Entry 3WEX (X-ray diffraction, 2.40 A resolution); this record covers chains A and B.

[Chain A]
Name: MHC class II antigen
From: Homo sapiens
Notes: fragment: extracellular domain
UniProt: I2G9G1 (I2G9G1_HUMAN); residues 1-181 here correspond to UniProt positions 32-212 (UniProt number = residue number + 31)
Chain sequence (193 residues; row label = number of the first residue in the row):
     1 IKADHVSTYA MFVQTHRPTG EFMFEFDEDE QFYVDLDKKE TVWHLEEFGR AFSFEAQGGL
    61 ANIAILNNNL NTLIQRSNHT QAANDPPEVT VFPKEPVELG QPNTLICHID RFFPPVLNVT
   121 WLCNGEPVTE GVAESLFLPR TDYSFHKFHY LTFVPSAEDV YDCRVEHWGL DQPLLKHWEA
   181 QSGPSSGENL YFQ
Disordered / not traced: 182-193
Construct notes: expression tag (182-193)
Disulfide bonds: Cys107-Cys163
Covalent attachments: N-acetylglucosamine (NAG) linked to Asn118
What the authors report for this chain:
  - post-translational modification sites: Asn118
  - binding site for N-acetylglucosamine: Asn118
  - specificity-determining residues: Met11, Gln31

[Chain B]
Name: MHC class II antigen
From: Homo sapiens
Notes: fragment: extracellular domain
UniProt: I2FL84 (I2FL84_HUMAN); residues 6-189 here correspond to UniProt positions 1-184 (UniProt number = residue number - 5)
Chain sequence (221 residues; numbered -19 to 201; the number before each row is that of its first residue; numbers below 1 keep their minus sign (Lys-19 is residue -19)):
   -19 KVTVAFNQFG GSLVPRGSGG GGSPENYLFQ GRQECYAFNG TQRFLERYIY NREELVRFDS
    41 DVGEFRAVTE LGRPEAEYWN SQKDILEEKR AVPDRMCRHN YELDEAVTLQ RRVQPKVNVS
   101 PSKKGPLQHH NLLVCHVTDF YPGSIQVRWF LNGQEETAGV VSTNLIRNGD WTFQILVMLE
   161 MTPQQGDVYI CQVEHTSLDS PVTVEWKAQS GPSSGENLYF Q
Disordered / not traced: -10 to 3, 190-201
Construct notes: expression tag (-19 to 5, 190-201)
Disulfide bonds: Cys15-Cys77, Cys115-Cys171
What the authors report for this chain:
  - specificity-determining residues: Leu35, Glu55, Lys69, Asp84
  - conformationally variable residues (side-chain flip): Tyr28

[Chain A / chain B interface]
Residue-residue contacts (154):
  Ile1(A) with Tyr16(B); Arg23(B); Leu25(B), hydrophobic
  Lys2(A) with Phe18(B)
  Ala3(A) with Ala17(B); Phe18(B), hydrophobic
  Asp4(A) with Ala17(B), hydrogen bond (backbone-backbone); Phe18(B); Asn19(B), hydrogen bond (side chain-backbone)
  His5(A) with Cys15(B); Tyr16(B); Ala17(B), hydrogen bond (backbone-backbone); Tyr81(B); Leu89(B)
  Val6(A) with Cys15(B); Tyr16(B), hydrophobic
  Ser7(A) with Gln13(B); Glu14(B); Cys15(B), hydrogen bond (backbone-backbone)
  Thr8(A) with Gln13(B); Glu14(B)
  Tyr9(A) with Val-18(B), hydrogen bond (side chain-backbone); Thr-17(B); Gly11(B); Arg12(B); Gln13(B), hydrogen bond (backbone-backbone); Asn80(B)
  Ala10(A) with Gly11(B); Arg12(B)
  Met11(A) with Phe-14(B), hydrophobic; Gln10(B); Gly11(B), hydrogen bond (backbone-backbone)
  Phe12(A) with Leu8(B), hydrophobic; Phe9(B); Gln10(B)
  Val13(A) with Leu8(B); Phe9(B), hydrogen bond (backbone-backbone)
  Gln14(A) with Asn6(B), hydrogen bond; Tyr7(B); Leu8(B)
  Thr15(A) with Glu5(B); Asn6(B), hydrogen bond; Tyr7(B), hydrogen bond (side chain-backbone)
  His16(A) with Asn6(B), hydrogen bond (backbone-side chain)
  Phe24(A) with Lys-19(B); Asp84(B)
  Phe26(A) with Asp84(B); Thr88(B); Leu89(B), hydrophobic
  Asp27(A) with Arg147(B), hydrogen bond (backbone-side chain)
  Glu28(A) with Arg147(B), salt bridge
  Asp29(A) with Tyr121(B); Arg147(B), salt bridge; Trp151(B)
  Glu30(A) with Trp151(B), hydrogen bond (backbone-side chain)
  Gln31(A) with Lys-19(B), hydrogen bond; Asp84(B), hydrogen bond; Thr88(B), hydrogen bond; Trp151(B)
  Phe32(A) with Lys-19(B)
  His44(A) with Gly149(B), hydrogen bond (side chain-backbone); Asp150(B); Trp151(B)
  Leu45(A) with Arg91(B); Trp151(B), hydrophobic
  Glu47(A) with Arg91(B), salt bridge
  Phe48(A) with Thr88(B); Trp151(B)
  Phe52(A) with Lys-19(B); Leu83(B); Asp84(B); Val87(B), hydrophobic; Thr88(B)
  Ser53(A) with Lys-19(B)
  Phe54(A) with Lys-19(B); Thr-17(B)
  Asn62(A) with Thr-17(B); Val-16(B), hydrogen bond (side chain-backbone); Ala-15(B); Phe-14(B), hydrogen bond (side chain-backbone); Gln13(B)
  Ile65(A) with Phe-14(B); Asn-13(B); Gln-12(B)
  Leu66(A) with Phe-14(B), hydrophobic; Phe9(B), hydrophobic; Gln10(B); Gly11(B)
  Asn68(A) with Gln-12(B), hydrogen bond
  Asn69(A) with Asn-13(B), hydrogen bond (side chain-backbone); Gln-12(B); Phe-11(B), hydrogen bond (side chain-backbone); Phe9(B)
  Leu70(A) with Tyr7(B); Leu8(B); Phe9(B)
  Leu73(A) with Phe-11(B), hydrophobic; Phe9(B), hydrophobic; Tyr30(B), hydrophobic; Leu35(B), hydrophobic
  Ile74(A) with Tyr7(B), hydrophobic; Tyr30(B)
  Arg76(A) with Leu51(B), hydrogen bond (side chain-backbone); Pro54(B); Glu55(B), salt bridge
  Ser77(A) with Tyr30(B), hydrogen bond
  His79(A) with Tyr7(B)
  Thr80(A) with Tyr7(B); Tyr30(B), hydrogen bond (backbone-side chain); Asn31(B), hydrogen bond (backbone-side chain)
  Gln81(A) with Pro4(B); Glu5(B); Asn6(B), hydrogen bond (side chain-backbone); Tyr7(B)
  Ala82(A) with Asn31(B)
  Asp85(A) with Arg32(B), salt bridge
  Phe92(A) with Ile146(B), hydrophobic; Asn148(B); Gln154(B)
  Pro93(A) with Gln154(B), hydrogen bond (backbone-side chain)
  Lys94(A) with Thr118(B); Asp119(B), salt bridge; Asp150(B), salt bridge; Thr152(B), hydrogen bond; Gln154(B), hydrogen bond (backbone-side chain)
  Glu95(A) with Thr118(B); Asp119(B)
  Pro96(A) with Asn98(B); His116(B); Thr118(B)
  Glu98(A) with Asn98(B), hydrogen bond
  Ile106(A) with Asn148(B)
  Phe113(A) with Asn31(B); Arg32(B)
  Pro114(A) with Asn6(B)
  Pro115(A) with Leu8(B)
  Pro139(A) with Arg12(B)
  Arg140(A) with Arg12(B), hydrogen bond (backbone-side chain)
  Asp142(A) with Arg32(B), salt bridge
  Tyr143(A) with Gln10(B), hydrogen bond (backbone-side chain); Arg12(B); Arg27(B), hydrogen bond; Ile29(B), hydrophobic; Arg32(B); Glu34(B), hydrogen bond
  Ser144(A) with Arg32(B)
  Phe145(A) with Gln10(B)
  Phe148(A) with Arg147(B); Asn148(B); Gly149(B)
  Tyr150(A) with Asn148(B), hydrogen bond (side chain-backbone); Gly149(B); Asp150(B)
  Trp168(A) with Asn6(B)
Other interface residues (no listed pair), chain A (70 interface residues in all): Phe22, Trp43, Ala51, Gly58, Thr72
Other interface residues (no listed pair), chain B (60 interface residues in all): Tyr28, Met76
Interface features reported in the paper:
  - interface residues, chain A: Tyr9(A), Met11(A), Phe22(A), Gln31(A), Phe54(A), Asn62(A), Leu66(A), Asn68(A), Asn69(A), Leu73(A)

[Overview]
70 residues of chain A face 60 of chain B across their interface, with 37 hydrogen bonds and 8 salt bridges.
Among the polar pairs are Glu28(A)-Arg147(B), Asp29(A)-Arg147(B) and Glu47(A)-Arg91(B). Covalently linked
N-acetylglucosamine: at Asn118(A). The paper reports a binding site for N-acetylglucosamine at Asn118(A);
interface residues Tyr9(A), Met11(A) and Phe22(A) among others.
Here chain A is MHC class II antigen and chain B is MHC class II antigen, both from Homo sapiens. Entry 3WEX
(Crystal structure of HLA-DP5 in complex with Cry j 1-derived peptide (residues 214-222)) was determined by
X-ray diffraction.
